Entry 2CJG (X-ray diffraction, 1.95 A resolution); this record covers chain A.

Chain A:
Name: L-lysine-epsilon aminotransferase
Source organism: Mycobacterium tuberculosis
Notes: EC 2.6.1.36
UniProtKB: P63509 (LAT_MYCTU); numbering as in UniProt (aligned over 1-449)
Sequence (449 residues; row label = number of the first residue in the row):
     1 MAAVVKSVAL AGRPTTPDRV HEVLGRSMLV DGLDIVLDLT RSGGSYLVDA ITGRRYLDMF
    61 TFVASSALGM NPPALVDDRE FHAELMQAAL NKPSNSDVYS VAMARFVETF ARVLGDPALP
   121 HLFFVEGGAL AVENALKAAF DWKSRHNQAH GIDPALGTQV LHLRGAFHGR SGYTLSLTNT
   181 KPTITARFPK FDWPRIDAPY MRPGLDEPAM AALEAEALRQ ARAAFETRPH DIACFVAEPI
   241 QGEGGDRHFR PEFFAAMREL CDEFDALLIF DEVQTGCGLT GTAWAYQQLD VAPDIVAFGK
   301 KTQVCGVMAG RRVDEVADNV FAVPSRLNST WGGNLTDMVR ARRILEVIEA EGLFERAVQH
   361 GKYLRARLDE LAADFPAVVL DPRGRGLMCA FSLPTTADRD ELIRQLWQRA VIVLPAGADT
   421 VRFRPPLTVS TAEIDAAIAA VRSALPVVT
Unresolved in the structure: 1-14
Residues lining bound ligands: 4'-deoxy-4'-aminopyridoxal-5'-phosphate (PMP): G127, G128, A129, V132, F167, H168, G169, E238, E243, D271, V273, Q274, K300, S329, T330

In short:
Bound to chain A: 4'-deoxy-4'-aminopyridoxal-5'-phosphate.
Chain A is L-lysine-epsilon aminotransferase (Mycobacterium tuberculosis); the structure, Lysine
aminotransferase from M. tuberculosis in bound PMP form, was determined by X-ray diffraction, deposited
together with 2CIN, 2CJD and 2CJH.
